9MU2 - chains N and O of the 42 polymer chains in the assembly; structure by electron microscopy, 3.54 A resolution.

== Chain N (and O) ==
Protein: Tape measure protein
Organism: Staphylococcus phage 80alpha
Notes: chain O of this document is another copy of the same molecule, construct and numbering; everything in this record applies to it too
Reference sequence: A4ZFC2 (A4ZFC2_BP80A); numbering as in UniProt (aligned over 1-1154)
Chain sequence (1154 residues; each row starts with the number of its first residue):
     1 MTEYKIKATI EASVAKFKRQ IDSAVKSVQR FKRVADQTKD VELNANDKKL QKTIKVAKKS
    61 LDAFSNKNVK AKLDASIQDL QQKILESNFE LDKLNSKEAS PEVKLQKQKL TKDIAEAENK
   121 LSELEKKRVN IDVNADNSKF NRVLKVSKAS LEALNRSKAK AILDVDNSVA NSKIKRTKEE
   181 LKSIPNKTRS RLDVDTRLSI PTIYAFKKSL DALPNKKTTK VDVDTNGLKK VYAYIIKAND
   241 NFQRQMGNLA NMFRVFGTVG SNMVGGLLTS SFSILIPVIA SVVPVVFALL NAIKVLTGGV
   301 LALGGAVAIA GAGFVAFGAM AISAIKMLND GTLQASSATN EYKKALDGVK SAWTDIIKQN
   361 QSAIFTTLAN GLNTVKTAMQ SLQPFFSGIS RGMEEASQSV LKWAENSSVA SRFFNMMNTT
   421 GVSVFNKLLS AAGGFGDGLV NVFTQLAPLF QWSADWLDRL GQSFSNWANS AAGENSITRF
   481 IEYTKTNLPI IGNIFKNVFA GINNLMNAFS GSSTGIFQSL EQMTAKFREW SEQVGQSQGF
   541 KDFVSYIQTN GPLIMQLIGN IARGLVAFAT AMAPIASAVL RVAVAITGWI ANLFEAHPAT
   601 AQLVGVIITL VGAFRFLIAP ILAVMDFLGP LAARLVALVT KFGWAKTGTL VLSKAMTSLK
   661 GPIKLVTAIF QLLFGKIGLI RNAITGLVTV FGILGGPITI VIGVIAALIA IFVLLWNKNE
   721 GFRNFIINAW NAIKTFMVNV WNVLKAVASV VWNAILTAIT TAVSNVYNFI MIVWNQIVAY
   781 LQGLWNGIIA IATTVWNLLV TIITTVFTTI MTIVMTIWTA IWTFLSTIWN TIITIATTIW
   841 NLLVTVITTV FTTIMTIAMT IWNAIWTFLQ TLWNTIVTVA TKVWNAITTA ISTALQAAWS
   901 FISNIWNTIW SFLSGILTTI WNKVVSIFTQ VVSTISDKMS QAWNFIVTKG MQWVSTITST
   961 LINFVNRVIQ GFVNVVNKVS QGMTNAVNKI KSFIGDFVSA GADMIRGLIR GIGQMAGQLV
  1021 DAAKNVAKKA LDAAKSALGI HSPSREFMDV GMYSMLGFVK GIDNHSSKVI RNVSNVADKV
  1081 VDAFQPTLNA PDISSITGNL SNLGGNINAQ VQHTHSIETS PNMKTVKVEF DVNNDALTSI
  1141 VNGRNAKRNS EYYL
Not modelled in the structure: 38-1154

== How chain N and chain O interact ==
Residue-residue contacts (37; chain N residue first):
  Glu3(N) - Met1(O)
  Lys5(N) - Met1(O)
  Lys5(N) - Thr2(O)  hydrogen bond (backbone-backbone)
  Ile6(N) - Thr2(O)
  Lys7(N) - Thr2(O)  hydrogen bond (backbone-backbone)
  Lys7(N) - Glu3(O)
  Lys7(N) - Tyr4(O)  hydrogen bond (backbone-backbone)
  Ala8(N) - Tyr4(O)
  Ala8(N) - Ile6(O)  hydrophobic
  Thr9(N) - Glu3(O)  hydrogen bond
  Thr9(N) - Tyr4(O)  hydrogen bond (backbone-backbone)
  Thr9(N) - Lys5(O)
  Thr9(N) - Ile6(O)  hydrogen bond (backbone-backbone)
  Ile10(N) - Ile6(O)
  Glu11(N) - Ile6(O)  hydrogen bond (backbone-backbone)
  Glu11(N) - Lys7(O)
  Glu11(N) - Ala8(O)  hydrogen bond (backbone-backbone)
  Ala12(N) - Ala8(O)
  Ser13(N) - Ala8(O)
  Lys16(N) - Glu11(O)  salt bridge
  Phe17(N) - Ile10(O)  hydrophobic
  Phe17(N) - Glu11(O)
  Gln20(N) - Glu11(O)  hydrogen bond
  Gln20(N) - Ala12(O)  hydrogen bond (side chain-backbone)
  Gln20(N) - Val14(O)
  Ser23(N) - Lys18(O)
  Ser27(N) - Lys18(O)
  Val28(N) - Phe17(O)  hydrophobic
  Phe31(N) - Ala24(O)  hydrophobic
  Phe31(N) - Val25(O)  hydrophobic
  Phe31(N) - Val28(O)  hydrophobic
  Val34(N) - Val25(O)  hydrophobic
  Val34(N) - Val28(O)  hydrophobic
  Val34(N) - Gln29(O)
  Val34(N) - Lys32(O)  hydrogen bond (backbone-side chain)
  Ala35(N) - Lys32(O)  hydrogen bond (backbone-side chain)
  Gln37(N) - Lys32(O)  hydrogen bond (backbone-side chain)
Other interface residues (no listed pair), chain N (24 interface residues in all): Val14, Ile21, Ala24, Asp36
Other interface residues (no listed pair), chain O (20 interface residues in all): Ile21

== Overview ==
24 residues of chain N face 20 of chain O across their interface, with 13 hydrogen bonds and 1 salt bridge.
Among the polar pairs are Lys16(N)-Glu11(O), Thr9(N)-Glu3(O) and Gln20(N)-Glu11(O).
Chain N and chain O are both Tape measure protein (Staphylococcus phage 80alpha); the structure, SaPI1 neck
structure with DNA, tail completion protein, and tape measure protein, was determined by electron microscopy
(same publication as 9MU3).
